PDB entry 5IIK | X-ray diffraction, 1.98 A resolution | chains A and T of the 4 polymer chains in the assembly

# Chain A
Molecule: DNA polymerase lambda
From: Homo sapiens
Notes: EC 2.7.7.7, 4.2.99.-
Reference sequence: Q9UGP5 (DPOLL_HUMAN); residues 242-575 here = UniProt positions 242-575
Chain sequence (334 residues; row label = number of the first residue in the row):
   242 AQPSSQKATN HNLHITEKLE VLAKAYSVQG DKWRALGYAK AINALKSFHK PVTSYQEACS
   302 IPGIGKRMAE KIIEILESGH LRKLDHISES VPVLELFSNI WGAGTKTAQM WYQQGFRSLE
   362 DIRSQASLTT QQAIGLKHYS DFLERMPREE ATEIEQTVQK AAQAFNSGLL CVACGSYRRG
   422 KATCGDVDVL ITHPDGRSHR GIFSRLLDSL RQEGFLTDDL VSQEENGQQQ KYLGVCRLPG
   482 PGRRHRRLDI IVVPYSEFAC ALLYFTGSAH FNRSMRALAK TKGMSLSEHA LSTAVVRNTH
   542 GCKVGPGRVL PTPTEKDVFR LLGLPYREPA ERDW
Not modelled in the structure: 242-249
Ion coordination: Na+ site 1: Ser339, Ile341, Ala344 (shared with 1 residue of chain P); Na+ site 2: Asp427, Asp429 (together with citric acid) (shared with 1 residue of chain P)
What the authors report for this chain:
  - mutagenesis - R514L: decreased catalytic activity on all substrates tested
  - mutagenesis - E529A (2.2-fold): decreased catalytic activity on 8-oxo-dG:dC
  - mutagenesis - E529A: increased catalytic activity on 8-oxo-dG:dA
  - specificity-determining residues: Glu529

# Chain T
Molecule: 11-nt DNA strand
Sequence (11 nucleotides; numbered 1 to 11; the number before each row is that of its first residue):
     1 CGGCAGTACT G
Modified positions: 8OG (8-oxo-2'-deoxy-guanosine-5'-monophosphate) at position 6

# How chain A and chain T interact
Residue-residue contacts - 33 pairs, chain A then chain T:
  Trp274(A) with DC4(T), stacking on the base; DA5(T), phosphate contact
  Leu277(A) with DC4(T), sugar contact
  Thr371(A) with DG11(T), phosphate contact
  Gln372(A) with DT10(T), sugar contact
  Val462(A) with DC9(T), phosphate contact; DT10(T), phosphate contact
  Ser463(A) with DC9(T), phosphate contact; DT10(T), hydrogen bond to the phosphate
  Gln464(A) with DC9(T), sugar contact; DT10(T), phosphate contact
  Gln470(A) with DC9(T), phosphate contact
  Gln471(A) with DA8(T), hydrogen bond to the phosphate; DC9(T), hydrogen bond to the phosphate
  Lys472(A) with DA8(T), hydrogen bond to the sugar; DC9(T), hydrogen bond to the phosphate
  Tyr505(A) with 8OG_6(T), base contact
  Arg514(A) with DA5(T), salt bridge to the phosphate
  Arg517(A) with DA5(T), hydrogen bond to the base; 8OG_6(T), hydrogen bond to the base
  Ala518(A) with DA5(T), sugar contact
  Lys521(A) with DC4(T), salt bridge to the phosphate; 8OG_6(T), salt bridge to the phosphate
  Ser526(A) with 8OG_6(T), sugar contact
  Leu527(A) with 8OG_6(T), sugar contact
  Ser528(A) with 8OG_6(T), phosphate contact; DT7(T), phosphate contact
  Glu529(A) with 8OG_6(T), hydrogen bond to the base; DT7(T), sugar contact
  His530(A) with DT7(T), hydrogen bond to the phosphate; DA8(T), salt bridge to the phosphate
  Arg538(A) with 8OG_6(T), salt bridge to the phosphate
  His541(A) with DG3(T), salt bridge to the phosphate
Other interface residues (no listed pair), chain A (23 interface residues in all): Leu461

# Overview
23 residues of chain A and 9 residues of chain T are in contact, with 9 hydrogen bonds, 6 salt bridges and 1
aromatic stacking contact. Polar contacts include Arg517(A)-DA5(T), Arg517(A)-8OG_6(T) and Glu529(A)-8OG_6(T).
The paper reports that R514L of chain A reduces catalytic activity on all substrates tested; the specificity
determinant Glu529(A).
Chain A is DNA polymerase lambda (Homo sapiens) and chain T is an 11-nt DNA strand; the structure, Crystal
structure of the post-catalytic nick complex of DNA polymerase lambda with a templating 8-oxo-dG and ..., was
determined by X-ray diffraction, deposited together with 5III, 5IIJ, 5IIL, 5IIM, 5IIN and 5IIO.
